5H67 - chains A and B of the 3 polymer chains in the assembly; structure by X-ray diffraction, 2.07 A resolution.

[Chain A]
Molecule: Chromosome partition protein Smc
Organism: Bacillus subtilis (strain 168)
Notes: fragment: N-terminal
UniProt: P51834 (SMC_BACSU); residue numbers follow UniProt; this construct covers 1-199
Chain sequence (199 residues; each row starts with the number of its first residue):
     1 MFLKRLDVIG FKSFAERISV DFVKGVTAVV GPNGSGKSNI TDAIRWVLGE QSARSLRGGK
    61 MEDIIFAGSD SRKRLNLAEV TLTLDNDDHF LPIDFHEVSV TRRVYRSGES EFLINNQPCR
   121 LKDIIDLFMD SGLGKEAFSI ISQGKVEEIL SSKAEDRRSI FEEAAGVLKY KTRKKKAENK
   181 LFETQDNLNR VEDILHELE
Ligand contacts: ATP (adenosine-5'-triphosphate): Lys12, Ser13, Gly34, Ser35, Gly36, Lys37, Ser38, Asn39, Arg57, Glu62, Asp63, Ile64, Ile65, Phe66, Ala67
Swiss-Prot annotation at these positions:
  - binding site (ATP): Pro32 to Asn39

[Chain B]
Molecule: Chromosome partition protein Smc
Organism: Bacillus subtilis (strain 168)
Notes: fragment: C-terminal
UniProt: P51834 (SMC_BACSU); residues 1000-1186 here = UniProt positions 1000-1186
Chain sequence (188 residues; row label = number of the first residue in the row):
   999 MRYKFLSEQK EDLTEAKNTL FQVIEEMDEE MTKRFNDTFV QIRSHFDQVF RSLFGGGRAE
  1059 LRLTDPNDLL HSGVEIIAQP PGKKLQNLNL LSGGERALTA IALLFSILKV RPVPFCVLDQ
  1119 VEAALDEANV FRFAQYLKKY SSDTQFIVIT HRKGTMEEAD VLYGVTMQES GVSKVISVKL
  1179 EETKEFVQ
Disordered / not traced: 1180-1186
Differences from the reference sequence: expression tag (999); engineered mutation Gln1118 (Glu in P51834)

[How chain A and chain B interact]
Residue-residue contacts (166):
  Met1(A) with Pro1112(B); Phe1113(B), hydrophobic
  Phe2(A) with Gln1143(B)
  Leu3(A) with Phe1113(B), hydrophobic; Gln1143(B), hydrogen bond (backbone-side chain); Ile1145(B), hydrophobic
  Ser13(A) with Met1165(B); Gly1169(B); Val1170(B); Ser1171(B), hydrogen bond
  Phe14(A) with Ser1171(B)
  Ala15(A) with Val1170(B), hydrophobic
  Glu16(A) with Val1170(B)
  Ile18(A) with Val1173(B), hydrophobic
  Val20(A) with Tyr1161(B)
  Asp21(A) with Tyr1161(B), hydrogen bond (backbone-side chain)
  Phe22(A) with Gln1143(B); Ile1145(B), hydrophobic
  Val23(A) with Gln1143(B), hydrogen bond (backbone-side chain); Asp1158(B); Val1159(B), hydrophobic
  Lys24(A) with Ser1139(B); Gln1143(B)
  Gly25(A) with Ser1139(B); Gln1143(B); Phe1144(B), hydrogen bond (backbone-backbone); Asp1158(B)
  Val26(A) with Leu1135(B); Ser1139(B); Phe1144(B); Ala1157(B), hydrophobic; Asp1158(B), hydrogen bond (backbone-side chain); Val1159(B), hydrogen bond (backbone-backbone)
  Thr27(A) with Phe1144(B), hydrogen bond (backbone-backbone); Ile1145(B); Val1146(B), hydrogen bond (backbone-backbone); Val1159(B); Tyr1161(B)
  Ala28(A) with Val1146(B); Ala1157(B), hydrophobic; Val1159(B), hydrogen bond (backbone-backbone); Leu1160(B); Tyr1161(B), hydrogen bond (backbone-backbone)
  Val29(A) with Val1146(B), hydrogen bond (backbone-backbone); Ile1147(B); Thr1148(B), hydrogen bond (backbone-backbone); Tyr1161(B); Val1163(B), hydrophobic
  Val30(A) with Thr1148(B); Met1154(B), hydrophobic; Tyr1161(B), hydrogen bond (backbone-backbone); Gly1162(B); Val1163(B), hydrogen bond (backbone-backbone)
  Gly31(A) with Val1163(B)
  Pro32(A) with Val1163(B); Thr1164(B)
  Gly34(A) with Met1165(B)
  Ser35(A) with Val1163(B); Thr1164(B); Met1165(B), hydrogen bond (side chain-backbone); Ser1171(B), hydrogen bond (backbone-side chain)
  Gly36(A) with Val1163(B); Ser1171(B)
  Lys37(A) with Gln1118(B); Ile1147(B); Val1163(B)
  Ser38(A) with Asp1117(B), hydrogen bond; Gln1118(B), hydrogen bond
  Thr41(A) with Asp1117(B), hydrogen bond; Ile1147(B)
  Phe66(A) with Gly1169(B); Val1170(B), hydrophobic
  Ser69(A) with Ser1168(B), hydrogen bond (side chain-backbone)
  Asp70(A) with Ser1168(B)
  Ser71(A) with Glu1167(B), hydrogen bond; Ser1168(B)
  Arg72(A) with Glu1167(B), salt bridge; Val1170(B)
  Phe90(A) with Pro1112(B)
  Leu133(A) with Pro1112(B)
  Phe138(A) with Leu1102(B), hydrophobic; Ile1105(B), hydrophobic; Leu1106(B); Cys1114(B), hydrogen bond (backbone-side chain)
  Ser139(A) with Phe1113(B); Cys1114(B); Val1115(B), hydrogen bond (backbone-backbone)
  Ile140(A) with Val1115(B)
  Ile141(A) with Leu1102(B), hydrophobic; Cys1114(B), hydrophobic; Val1115(B), hydrogen bond (backbone-backbone); Leu1116(B); Asp1117(B), hydrogen bond (backbone-backbone); Val1119(B)
  Ser142(A) with Asp1117(B)
  Gln143(A) with Asp1117(B); Gln1118(B); Ala1121(B)
  Val146(A) with Ala1098(B), hydrophobic; Val1119(B)
  Ile149(A) with Ala1098(B), hydrophobic; Leu1101(B), hydrophobic; Leu1102(B), hydrophobic
  Leu150(A) with Leu1086(B), hydrophobic; Arg1094(B), hydrogen bond (backbone-side chain); Ala1098(B), hydrophobic
  Ala154(A) with Thr1062(B); Gly1071(B); Val1072(B), hydrogen bond (backbone-backbone); Glu1073(B)
  Glu155(A) with Gly1071(B)
  Arg157(A) with Val1072(B), hydrogen bond (side chain-backbone); Glu1073(B); Ile1074(B); Leu1086(B)
  Arg158(A) with Phe1033(B); Leu1067(B), hydrogen bond (side chain-backbone); Leu1068(B), hydrogen bond (side chain-backbone); His1069(B); Ser1070(B), hydrogen bond (side chain-backbone)
  Ile160(A) with Ile1105(B), hydrophobic
  Phe161(A) with Phe1033(B), hydrophobic; Phe1037(B), hydrophobic; Ile1040(B), hydrophobic; Val1072(B), hydrophobic; Leu1101(B), hydrophobic
  Glu162(A) with Phe1033(B)
  Ala164(A) with Thr1036(B); Ile1040(B), hydrophobic; Ile1105(B), hydrophobic; Arg1109(B), hydrogen bond (backbone-side chain)
  Ala165(A) with Arg1032(B); Phe1033(B), hydrophobic; Thr1036(B)
  Val167(A) with Met1029(B), hydrophobic
  Tyr170(A) with Met1025(B); Glu1028(B); Met1029(B), hydrophobic; Arg1032(B), hydrogen bond
  Lys171(A) with Met1029(B)
  Arg173(A) with Met1025(B)
  Lys174(A) with Met1025(B); Asp1026(B), salt bridge; Met1029(B)
  Ala177(A) with Leu1018(B); Ile1022(B), hydrophobic
  Glu178(A) with Ile1022(B)
  Lys180(A) with Leu1018(B)
  Leu181(A) with Lys1015(B); Leu1018(B), hydrophobic; Phe1019(B), hydrophobic; Ile1022(B), hydrophobic
  Thr184(A) with Leu1011(B)
  Gln185(A) with Leu1011(B)
  Asn187(A) with Gln1007(B)
  Leu188(A) with Leu1004(B), hydrophobic; Gln1007(B); Lys1008(B); Leu1011(B), hydrophobic
  Val191(A) with Leu1004(B), hydrophobic; Gln1007(B)
  Glu192(A) with Lys1008(B), salt bridge
  Leu195(A) with Tyr1001(B), hydrophobic; Leu1004(B), hydrophobic
  Leu198(A) with Tyr1001(B)
  Glu199(A) with Met999(B), hydrogen bond (side chain-backbone)
Other interface residues (no listed pair), chain A (77 interface residues in all): Ser19, Ile44, Leu48, Leu84, Ala137, Lys145, Ser152
Other interface residues (no listed pair), chain B (78 interface residues in all): Phe1003, Val1021, Leu1059, Asn1087, Ala1095, Val1111, Lys1136, Thr1142, Lys1177

[Overview]
Chain A and chain B form an interface of 77 and 78 residues respectively, with 35 hydrogen bonds and 3 salt
bridges. Polar contacts include Arg72(A)-Glu1167(B), Lys174(A)-Asp1026(B) and Glu192(A)-Lys1008(B). Ligands of
chain A: ATP. Curated annotation (UniProt) lists 8 ATP-binding residues on chain A.
Chain A is Chromosome partition protein Smc and chain B is Chromosome partition protein Smc, both from
Bacillus subtilis (strain 168); the structure, Crystal structure of the Bacillus subtilis SMC head domain
complexed with the cognate ScpA C-terminal domain ..., was determined by X-ray diffraction, deposited together
with 5H66 and 5H69.
